Entry 9L5R (electron microscopy, 2.80 A resolution); this record covers chains 2 and A of the 49 polymer chains in the assembly.

# Chain 2
Molecule: U2 snRNA
Source organism: Chaetomium thermophilum (strain DSM 1495 / CBS 144.50 / IMI 039719)
Sequence (193 nucleotides; row label = number of the first residue in the row):
     1 AGCUCUCUUU GCCUUUUGGC UUAGAUCAAG UGUAGUAUCU GUUCUUUUCA GUUUAAUCUC
    61 UGAAACUGCU CUACGGAGCA GAAUCGUGAU UAUACUAAUU UUUGGCCUUC GGCGGACUUC
   121 CCUCUGGGCU UGCCCAUGGU CGUCUGCCAC AGUGUCCCUG GUAUUACACU GCCUCCAGGU
   181 GACGCGACCU UCC
Unresolved in the structure: 42-51, 61-85, 122-124, 129-132, 149-193

# Chain A
Protein: PRP8
Source organism: Chaetomium thermophilum (strain DSM 1495 / CBS 144.50 / IMI 039719)
Sequence (2463 residues; row label = number of the first residue in the row):
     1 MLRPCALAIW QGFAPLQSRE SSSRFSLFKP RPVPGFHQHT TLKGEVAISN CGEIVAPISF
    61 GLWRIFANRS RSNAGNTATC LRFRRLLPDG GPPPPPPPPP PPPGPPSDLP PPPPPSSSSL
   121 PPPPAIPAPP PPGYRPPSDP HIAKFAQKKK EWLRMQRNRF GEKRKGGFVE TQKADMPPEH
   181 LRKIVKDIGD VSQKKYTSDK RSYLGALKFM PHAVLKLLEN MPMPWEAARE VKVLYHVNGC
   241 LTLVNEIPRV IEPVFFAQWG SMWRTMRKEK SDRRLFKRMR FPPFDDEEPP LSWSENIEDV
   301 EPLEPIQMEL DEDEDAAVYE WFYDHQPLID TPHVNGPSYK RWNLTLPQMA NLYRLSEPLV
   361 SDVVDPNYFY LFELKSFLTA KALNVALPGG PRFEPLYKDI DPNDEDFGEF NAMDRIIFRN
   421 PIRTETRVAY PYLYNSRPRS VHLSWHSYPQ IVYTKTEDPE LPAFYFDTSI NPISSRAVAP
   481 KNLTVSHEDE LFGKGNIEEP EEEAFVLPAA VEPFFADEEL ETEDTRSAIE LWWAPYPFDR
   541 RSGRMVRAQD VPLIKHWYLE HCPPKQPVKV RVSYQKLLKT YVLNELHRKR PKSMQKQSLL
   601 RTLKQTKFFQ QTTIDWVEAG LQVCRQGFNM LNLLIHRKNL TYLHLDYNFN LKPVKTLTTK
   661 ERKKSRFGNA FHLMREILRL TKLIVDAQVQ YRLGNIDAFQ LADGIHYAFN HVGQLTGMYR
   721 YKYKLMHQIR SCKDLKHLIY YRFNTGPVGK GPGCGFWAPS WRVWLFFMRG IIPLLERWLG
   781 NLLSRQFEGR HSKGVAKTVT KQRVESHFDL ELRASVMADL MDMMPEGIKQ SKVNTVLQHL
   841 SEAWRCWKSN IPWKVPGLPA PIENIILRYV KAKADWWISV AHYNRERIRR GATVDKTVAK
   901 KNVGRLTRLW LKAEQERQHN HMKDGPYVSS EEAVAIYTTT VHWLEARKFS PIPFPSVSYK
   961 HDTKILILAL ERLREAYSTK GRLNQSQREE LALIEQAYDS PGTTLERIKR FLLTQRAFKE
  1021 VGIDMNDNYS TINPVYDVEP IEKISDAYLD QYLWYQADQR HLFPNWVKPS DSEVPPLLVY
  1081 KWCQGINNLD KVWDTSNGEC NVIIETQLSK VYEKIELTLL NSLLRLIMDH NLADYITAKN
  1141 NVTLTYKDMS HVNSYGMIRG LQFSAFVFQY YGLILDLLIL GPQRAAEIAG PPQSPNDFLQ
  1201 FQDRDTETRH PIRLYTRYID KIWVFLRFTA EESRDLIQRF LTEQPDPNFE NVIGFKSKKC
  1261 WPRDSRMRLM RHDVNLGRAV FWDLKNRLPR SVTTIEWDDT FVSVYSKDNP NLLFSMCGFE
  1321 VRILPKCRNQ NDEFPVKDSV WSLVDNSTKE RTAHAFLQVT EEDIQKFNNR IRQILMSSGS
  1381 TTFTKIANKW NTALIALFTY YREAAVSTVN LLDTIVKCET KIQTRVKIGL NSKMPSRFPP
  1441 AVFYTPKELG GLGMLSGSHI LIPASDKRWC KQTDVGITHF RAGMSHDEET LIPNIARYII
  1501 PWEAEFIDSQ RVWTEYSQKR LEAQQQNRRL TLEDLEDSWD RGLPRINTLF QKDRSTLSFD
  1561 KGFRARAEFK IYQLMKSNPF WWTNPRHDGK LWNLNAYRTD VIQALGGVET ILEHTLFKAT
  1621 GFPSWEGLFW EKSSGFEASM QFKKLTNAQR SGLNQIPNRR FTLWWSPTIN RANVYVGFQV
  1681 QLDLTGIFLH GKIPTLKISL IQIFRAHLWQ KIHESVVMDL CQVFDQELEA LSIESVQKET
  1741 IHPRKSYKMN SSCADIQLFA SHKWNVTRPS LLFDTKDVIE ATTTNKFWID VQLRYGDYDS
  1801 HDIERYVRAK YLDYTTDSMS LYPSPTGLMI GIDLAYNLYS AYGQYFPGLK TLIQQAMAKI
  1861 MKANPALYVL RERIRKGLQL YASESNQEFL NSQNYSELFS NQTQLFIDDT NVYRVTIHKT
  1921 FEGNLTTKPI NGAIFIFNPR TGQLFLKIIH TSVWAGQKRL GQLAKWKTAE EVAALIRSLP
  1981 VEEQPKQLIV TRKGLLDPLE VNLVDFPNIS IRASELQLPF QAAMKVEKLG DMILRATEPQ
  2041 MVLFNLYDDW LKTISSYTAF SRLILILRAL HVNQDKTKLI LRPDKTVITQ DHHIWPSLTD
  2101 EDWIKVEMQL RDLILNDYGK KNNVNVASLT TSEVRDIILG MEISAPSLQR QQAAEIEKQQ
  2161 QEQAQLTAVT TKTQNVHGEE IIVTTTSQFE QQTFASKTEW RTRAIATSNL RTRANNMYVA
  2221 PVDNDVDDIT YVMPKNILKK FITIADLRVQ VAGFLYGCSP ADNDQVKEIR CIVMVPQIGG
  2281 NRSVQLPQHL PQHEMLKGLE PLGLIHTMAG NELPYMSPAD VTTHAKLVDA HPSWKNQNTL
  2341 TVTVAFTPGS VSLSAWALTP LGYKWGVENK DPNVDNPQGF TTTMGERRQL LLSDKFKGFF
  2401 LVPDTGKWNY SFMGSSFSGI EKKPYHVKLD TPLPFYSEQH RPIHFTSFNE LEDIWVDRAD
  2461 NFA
Unresolved in the structure: 1-141, 2148-2463

# Interface between chain 2 and chain A
Residue-residue contacts (35):
  C12(2) with Lys-829(A), hydrogen bond to the phosphate
  C13(2) with Lys-829(A), salt bridge to the phosphate
  U14(2) with Lys-832(A), salt bridge to the phosphate
  U16(2) with Lys-832(A), phosphate contact
  U17(2) with Lys-832(A), salt bridge to the phosphate; Gln-838(A), sugar contact
  G19(2) with Ser-806(A), base contact; Asp-809(A), hydrogen bond to the sugar; Arg-813(A), salt bridge to the phosphate; Gln-838(A), hydrogen bond to the phosphate; Ser-841(A), phosphate contact
  C20(2) with Glu-805(A), sugar contact; Asp-809(A), sugar contact; Ser-841(A), hydrogen bond to the phosphate; Lys-873(A), phosphate contact
  U21(2) with Glu-805(A), sugar contact; Trp-844(A), hydrogen bond to the phosphate; Lys-873(A), salt bridge to the phosphate; Lys-901(A), hydrogen bond to the phosphate
  U22(2) with Glu-805(A), phosphate contact; Lys-848(A), salt bridge to the phosphate; Trp-877(A), hydrogen bond to the phosphate; Thr-897(A), base contact; Lys-900(A), base contact; Lys-901(A), salt bridge to the phosphate; Arg-905(A), salt bridge to the phosphate; Lys-1147(A), hydrogen bond to the sugar
  A23(2) with Lys-848(A), salt bridge to the phosphate; Arg-908(A), salt bridge to the phosphate; Lys-1147(A), base contact; Asp-1148(A), sugar contact
  A25(2) with Lys-1147(A), salt bridge to the phosphate
  C27(2) with Asn-984(A), phosphate contact
  A28(2) with Gln-985(A), phosphate contact; Arg-988(A), salt bridge to the phosphate
Other interface residues (no listed pair), chain 2 (15 interface residues in all): G18, A29
Other interface residues (no listed pair), chain A (25 interface residues in all): Arg-845, Gly-904, Phe-1642

# In short
15 residues of chain 2 and 25 residues of chain A are in contact; the contacts include 8 hydrogen bonds and 12
salt bridges. Polar pairs include G19(2)/Asp-809(A), U22(2)/Lys-1147(A) and C12(2)/Lys-829(A).
Chain 2 is U2 snRNA and chain A is PRP8, both from Chaetomium thermophilum (strain DSM 1495 / CBS 144.50 / IMI
039719); the structure, Cryo-EM structure of the thermophile spliceosome (state ILS), was determined by
electron microscopy together with 9L5S and 9L5T from the same study.
